PDB entry 4ZHX | X-ray diffraction, 2.99 A resolution | chains B and E of the 3 polymer chains in the assembly

Chain B:
Protein: 5'-AMP-activated protein kinase subunit beta-1
From: Homo sapiens
UniProtKB: Q9Y478 (AAKB1_HUMAN); the construct has insertions or renumbered stretches relative to UniProt, so the offset changes along the chain: 1-172 = UniProt 1-172; 188-194 = UniProt 189-195; 196-270 = UniProt 196-270
Amino-acid sequence (270 residues; each row starts with the number of its first residue; note: 16 numbers in that range are skipped by the numbering (no residue carries them; nothing is unmodelled there); a row labelled like 172A-172P holds insertion residues (172A, then the next letters in order)):
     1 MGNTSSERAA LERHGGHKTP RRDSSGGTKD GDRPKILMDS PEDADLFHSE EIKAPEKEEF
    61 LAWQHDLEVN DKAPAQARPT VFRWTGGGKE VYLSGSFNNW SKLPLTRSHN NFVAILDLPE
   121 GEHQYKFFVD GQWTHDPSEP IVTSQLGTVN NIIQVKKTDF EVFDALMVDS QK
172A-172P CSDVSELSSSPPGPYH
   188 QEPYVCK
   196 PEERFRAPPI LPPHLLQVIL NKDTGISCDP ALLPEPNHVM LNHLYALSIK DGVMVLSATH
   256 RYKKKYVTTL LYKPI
Unresolved in the structure: 1-77, 172A-172P, 196-199, 270
Modified residues: Ser108 (phosphoserine; SEP)
Curated features (UniProtKB/Swiss-Prot):
  - modified residue: Thr4 (Phosphothreonine), Ser5 (Phosphoserine), Ser6 (Phosphoserine), Thr19 (Phosphothreonine), Ser24 (Phosphoserine), Ser25 (Phosphoserine), Ser40 (Phosphoserine), Ser96 (Phosphoserine), Ser101 (Phosphoserine), Ser108 (Phosphoserine), Thr148 (Phosphothreonine), Ser172J (Phosphoserine)
  - lipidation: Gly2 (N-myristoyl glycine)
Residues lining bound ligands: C1V (3-[4-(2-hydroxyphenyl)phenyl]-4-oxidanyl-6-oxidanylidene-7H-thieno[2,3-b]pyridine-5-carbonitrile): Val81, Arg83, Thr106, Arg107, Ser108, Asn111, Val113
Reported in the primary citation:
  - post-translational modification sites: Ser108 (citing earlier work)

Chain E:
Protein: 5'-AMP-activated protein kinase subunit gamma-1
From: Homo sapiens
UniProtKB: P54619 (AAKG1_HUMAN); residue numbers follow UniProt; this construct covers 2-331
Amino-acid sequence (336 residues; row label = number of the first residue in the row; numbers below 1 keep their minus sign (Met-4 is residue -4)):
    -4 MADLNWETVI SSDSSPAVEN EHPQETPESN NSVYTSFMKS HRCYDLIPTS SKLVVFDTSL
    56 QVKKAFFALV TNGVRAAPLW DSKKQSFVGM LTITDFINIL HRYYKSALVQ IYELEEHKIE
   116 TWREVYLQDS FKPLVCISPN ASLFDAVSSL IRNKIHRLPV IDPESGNTLY ILTHKRILKF
   176 LKLFITEFPK PEFMSKSLEE LQIGTYANIA MVRTTTPVYV ALGIFVQHRV SALPVVDEKG
   236 RVVDIYSKFD VINLAAEKTY NNLDVSVTKA LQHRSHYFEG VLKCYLHETL ETIINRLVEA
   296 EVHRLVVVDE NDVVKGIVSL SDILQALVLT GGEKKP
Unresolved in the structure: -4 to 26, 325-331
Sequence notes: initiating methionine (-4); expression tag (-3 to 1)
Curated features (UniProtKB/Swiss-Prot):
  - motif: Leu138 to Glu159 (AMPK pseudosubstrate)
  - binding site (ADP): Arg70, Met85 to Asp90, Val130, His151, Arg152, Lys170, Ser242 to Asp245, Arg269, Leu277, His298, Arg299
  - binding site (AMP): Arg70, Met85 to Asp90, Val130, His151, Arg152, Lys170, Thr200, Ala205, Ser226, Ala227, Ser242 to Asp245, Arg269, Leu277, His298, Arg299, Ser314 to Asp317
  - binding site (ATP): Arg70, Met85 to Asp90, Val130, His151, Arg152, Lys170, Ser242 to Asp245, Arg269, Leu277, His298, Arg299
  - modified residue: Ser261 (Phosphoserine), Thr263 (Phosphothreonine), Ser270 (Phosphoserine)
  - mutagenesis: Asp90 (D90A: Reduced AMP-activation of phosphorylation of PRKAA1 or PRKAA2. Reduced ADP activation of phosphorylation of PRKAA1 or PRKAA2), Asp245 (D245A: Reduced AMP-activation of phosphorylation of PRKAA1 or PRKAA2. Reduced ADP activation of phosphorylation of PRKAA1 or PRKAA2), Asp317 (D317A: Reduced AMP-activation of phosphorylation of PRKAA1 or PRKAA2. Does not affect ADP activation of phosphorylation of PRKAA1 or PRKAA2)
Residues lining bound ligands:
  - C2Z (5-(5-hydroxyl-isoxazol-3-yl)-furan-2-phosphonic acid), molecule 1: Arg70, Thr87, Ile88, Thr89, His151, Arg152, Ser226, Ser242, Lys243, Phe244, His298, Arg299
  - C2Z, molecule 2: His151, Arg152, His169, Ser226, His298, Arg299, Ser314, Leu315, Ser316, Asp317
Reported in the primary citation:
  - binding site for C2Z: Thr89, His151, His298
  - conformationally variable residues (side-chain flip): Arg70, His298
  - mutagenesis - H151E: abolished catalytic activity on C2Z
  - binding site for adenosine monophosphate: Arg70, Lys170
  - mutagenesis - T89E, H298E: increased catalytic activity on C2Z

How chain B and chain E interact:
Contacting residue pairs - 53 pairs, chain B then chain E:
  Ile214(B) - Ser45(E)
  Leu215(B) - Lys47(E)
  Pro225(B) - Gly68(E)
  Ala226(B) - Ser46(E)
  Ala226(B) - Lys47(E)  hydrogen bond (backbone-backbone)
  Leu227(B) - Pro43(E)  hydrophobic
  Leu227(B) - Ser45(E)
  Leu228(B) - Ser45(E)  hydrogen bond (backbone-backbone)
  Leu228(B) - Lys47(E)
  Pro229(B) - Ser45(E)  hydrogen bond (backbone-side chain)
  Pro231(B) - Ser45(E)
  Asp246(B) - Lys59(E)  salt bridge
  Val248(B) - Leu55(E)  hydrophobic
  Tyr257(B) - Tyr39(E)  hydrophobic
  Tyr257(B) - Pro134(E)
  Tyr257(B) - Asp157(E)  hydrogen bond
  Tyr257(B) - Leu164(E)  hydrophobic
  Lys258(B) - Arg37(E)
  Lys258(B) - Tyr39(E)
  Lys258(B) - Asn135(E)  hydrogen bond
  Lys259(B) - Tyr39(E)  hydrogen bond (backbone-side chain)
  Lys260(B) - Tyr39(E)
  Lys260(B) - Ile42(E)  hydrogen bond (side chain-backbone)
  Lys260(B) - Pro43(E)
  Lys260(B) - Thr44(E)
  Tyr261(B) - Thr44(E)  hydrogen bond (backbone-backbone)
  Tyr261(B) - Ser45(E)
  Tyr261(B) - Ser46(E)  hydrogen bond (backbone-backbone)
  Val262(B) - Ser46(E)
  Val262(B) - Thr163(E)
  Val262(B) - Leu164(E)
  Thr263(B) - Ser46(E)  hydrogen bond (backbone-backbone)
  Thr263(B) - Lys47(E)
  Thr263(B) - Leu48(E)  hydrogen bond (backbone-backbone)
  Thr264(B) - Leu48(E)
  Leu265(B) - Lys47(E)
  Leu265(B) - Leu48(E)  hydrogen bond (backbone-backbone)
  Leu265(B) - Val49(E)
  Leu265(B) - Val50(E)  hydrogen bond (backbone-backbone)
  Leu265(B) - Asn67(E)
  Leu266(B) - Val50(E)
  Tyr267(B) - Val49(E)  hydrophobic
  Tyr267(B) - Val50(E)  hydrogen bond (backbone-backbone)
  Tyr267(B) - Phe51(E)  hydrophobic
  Tyr267(B) - Asp52(E)  hydrogen bond (backbone-backbone)
  Tyr267(B) - Leu55(E)  hydrophobic
  Tyr267(B) - Ala63(E)
  Tyr267(B) - Asn67(E)  hydrogen bond
  Lys268(B) - Asp52(E)  salt bridge
  Lys268(B) - Ser77(E)  hydrogen bond
  Pro269(B) - Asp52(E)
  Pro269(B) - Ser54(E)
  Pro269(B) - Leu55(E)
Interface residues without a listed pair, chain B (24 interface residues in all): Glu230
Interface residues without a listed pair, chain E (27 interface residues in all): Asp40, Thr66

In short:
24 residues of chain B and 27 residues of chain E are in contact, with 17 hydrogen bonds and 2 salt bridges.
Polar pairs include Asp246(B)-Lys59(E), Lys268(B)-Asp52(E) and Pro229(B)-Ser45(E). From the paper: a binding
site for C2Z at Thr89(E), His151(E) and His298(E); T89E and H298E of chain E increase catalytic activity on
C2Z.
Here chain B is 5'-AMP-activated protein kinase subunit beta-1 and chain E is 5'-AMP-activated protein kinase
subunit gamma-1, both from Homo sapiens. Entry 4ZHX (Novel binding site for allosteric activation of AMPK) was
determined by X-ray diffraction.
